PDB entry 4QI7 | X-ray diffraction, 2.90 A resolution | chain A

# Chain A
Name: Cellobiose dehydrogenase
Source organism: Neurospora crassa
Notes: fragment: cellobiose dehydrogenase
Reference sequence: Q7RXM0 (Q7RXM0_NEUCR); residues 2-806 here correspond to UniProt positions 25-829 (UniProt number = residue number + 23)
Sequence (806 residues; each row starts with the number of its first residue):
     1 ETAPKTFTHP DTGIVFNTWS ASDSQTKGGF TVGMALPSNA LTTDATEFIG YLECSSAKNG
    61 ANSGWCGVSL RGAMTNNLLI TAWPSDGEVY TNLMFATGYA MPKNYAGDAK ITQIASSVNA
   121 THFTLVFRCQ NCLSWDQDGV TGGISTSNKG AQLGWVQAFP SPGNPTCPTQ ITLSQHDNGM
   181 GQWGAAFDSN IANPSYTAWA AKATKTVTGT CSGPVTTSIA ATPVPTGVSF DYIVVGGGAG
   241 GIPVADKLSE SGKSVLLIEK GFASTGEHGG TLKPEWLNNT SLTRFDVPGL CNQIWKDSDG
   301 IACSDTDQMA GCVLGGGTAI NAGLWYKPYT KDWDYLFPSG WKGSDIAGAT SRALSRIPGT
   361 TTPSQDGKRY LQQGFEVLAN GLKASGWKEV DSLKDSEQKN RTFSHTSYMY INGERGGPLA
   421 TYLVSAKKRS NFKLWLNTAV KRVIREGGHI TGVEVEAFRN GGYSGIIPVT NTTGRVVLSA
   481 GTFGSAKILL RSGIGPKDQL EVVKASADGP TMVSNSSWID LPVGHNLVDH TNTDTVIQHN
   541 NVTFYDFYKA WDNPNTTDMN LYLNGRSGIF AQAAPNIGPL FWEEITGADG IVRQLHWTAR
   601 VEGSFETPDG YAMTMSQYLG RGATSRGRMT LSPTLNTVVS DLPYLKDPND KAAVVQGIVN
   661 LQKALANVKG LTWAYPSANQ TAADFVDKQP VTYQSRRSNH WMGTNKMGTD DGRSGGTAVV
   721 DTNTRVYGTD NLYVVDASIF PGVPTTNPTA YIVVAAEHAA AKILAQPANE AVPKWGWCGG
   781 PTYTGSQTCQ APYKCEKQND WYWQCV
Disordered / not traced: 1
Cystine bridges: Cys54-Cys66, Cys129-Cys132, Cys167-Cys211, Cys303-Cys312, Cys778-Cys795, Cys789-Cys805
Glycans and other covalent adducts: N-acetylglucosamine (NAG) linked to Asn119, Asn278, Asn400, Asn471, Asn515, Asn541, Asn555; alpha-D-mannopyranose (MAN) linked to Thr222, Thr226
Modified residues: Glu1 (pyroglutamic acid; PCA)
Differences from the reference sequence: expression tag (1)
Ion coordination: heme Fe: Met74, His176; Mg2+ near Asp177 (its only coordinating residue here); platinum (II) ion site 1 near Lys331 (its only coordinating residue here); platinum (II) ion site 2 near Lys433 (its only coordinating residue here)
Residues lining bound ligands:
  - FAD (flavin-adenine dinucleotide): Val235, Gly236, Gly237, Gly238, Ala239, Gly240, Gly241, Ile258, Glu259, Lys260, Gly261, Trp295, Met309, Ala310, Gly311, Cys312, Val313, Gly315, Gly316, Gly317, Thr318, Ile320, Asn321, Ala322, Gly323, Leu324, Thr438, Ala439, Val440, Ser479, Ala480, Gly481, Gly484, Ile488, Asn699, His700, Asp736, Ala737, Asn747, Pro748, Thr749, Ile752
  - heme (HEM): Trp65, Gly67, Val68, Ser69, Gly72, Ala73, Met74, Leu79, Ile80, Tyr99, Ala100, Met101, Pro102, Gly154, Trp155, Val156, Leu173, Ser174, Gln175, His176, Met180, Gly181, Gln182
What the authors report for this chain:
  - post-translational modification sites: Asn119, Thr222, Thr226, Asn278, Asn400, Asn471, Asn515, Asn541, Asn555

# In short
Bound to chain A: heme and flavin-adenine dinucleotide. Covalently linked N-acetylglucosamine: at Asn119,
Asn278, Asn400, Asn471, Asn515 and Asn541 and 1 more. Covalently linked alpha-D-mannopyranose: at Thr222 and
Thr226. Met74 and His176 form the heme Fe site. From the paper: modification sites Asn119, Thr222 and Thr226
among others.
Chain A is Cellobiose dehydrogenase (Neurospora crassa); the structure, Cellobiose dehydrogenase from
Neurospora crassa, NcCDH, was determined by X-ray diffraction, deposited together with 4QI3, 4QI4, 4QI5, 4QI6
and 4QI8.
